Entry 7Z7D (X-ray diffraction, 2.00 A resolution); this record covers chains A and E of the 6 polymer chains in the assembly.

Chain A:
Protein: Tubulin alpha-1B chain
Organism: Bos taurus
Reference sequence: P81947 (TBA1B_BOVIN); numbering as in UniProt (aligned over 1-451)
Chain sequence (451 residues; each row starts with the number of its first residue):
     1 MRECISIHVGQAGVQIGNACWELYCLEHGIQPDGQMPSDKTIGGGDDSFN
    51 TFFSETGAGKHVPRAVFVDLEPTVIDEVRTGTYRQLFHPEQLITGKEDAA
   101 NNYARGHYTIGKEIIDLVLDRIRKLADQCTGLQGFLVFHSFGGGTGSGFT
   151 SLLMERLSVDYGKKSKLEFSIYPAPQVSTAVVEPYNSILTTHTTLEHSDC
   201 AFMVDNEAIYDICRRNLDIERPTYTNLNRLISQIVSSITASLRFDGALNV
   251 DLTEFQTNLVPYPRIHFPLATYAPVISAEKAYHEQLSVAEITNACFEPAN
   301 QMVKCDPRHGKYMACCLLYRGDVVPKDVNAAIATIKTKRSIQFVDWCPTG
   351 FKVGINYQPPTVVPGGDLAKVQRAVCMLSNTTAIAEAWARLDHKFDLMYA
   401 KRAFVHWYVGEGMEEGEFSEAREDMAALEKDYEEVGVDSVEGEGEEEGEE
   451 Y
Unresolved in the structure: 438-451
Ion coordination: Ca2+: Asp-39, Thr-41, Gly-44, Glu-55
Small-molecule neighbours: GTP (guanosine-5'-triphosphate): Gly-10, Gln-11, Ala-12, Gln-15, Ile-16, Asp-69, Asp-98, Ala-99, Ala-100, Asn-101, Ser-140, Gly-142, Gly-143, Gly-144, Thr-145, Gly-146, Ile-171, Pro-173, Val-177, Ser-178, Thr-179, Glu-183, Asn-206, Tyr-224, Leu-227, Asn-228, Ile-231

Chain E:
Protein: Stathmin-4
Organism: Rattus norvegicus
Reference sequence: P63043 (STMN4_RAT); residues 5-145 here correspond to UniProt positions 49-189 (UniProt number = residue number + 44)
Chain sequence (143 residues; each row starts with the number of its first residue):
     3 MADMEVIELNKCTSGQSFEVILKPPSFDGVPEFNASLPRRRDPSLEEIQK
    53 KLEAAEERRKYQEAELLKHLAEKREHEREVIQKAIEENNNFIKMAKEKLA
   103 QKMESNKENREAHLAAMLERLQEKDKHAEEVRKNKELKEEASR
Unresolved in the structure: 3-5, 29-43, 143-145
Differences from the reference sequence: initiating methionine (3); expression tag (4)
Swiss-Prot annotation at these positions:
  - modified residue: Ser-46 (Phosphoserine)

Chain A / chain E interface:
Contacting residue pairs (59):
  Tyr-108(A) / Lys-53(E)
  Tyr-108(A) / Leu-54(E)  hydrophobic
  Tyr-108(A) / Ala-57(E)  hydrophobic
  Tyr-108(A) / Arg-61(E)
  Thr-109(A) / Arg-61(E)  hydrogen bond
  Lys-112(A) / Glu-58(E)  salt bridge
  Leu-152(A) / Leu-54(E)  hydrophobic
  Glu-155(A) / Ile-50(E)
  Arg-156(A) / Leu-47(E)
  Arg-156(A) / Gln-51(E)
  Ser-158(A) / Asp-44(E)
  Val-159(A) / Pro-45(E)
  Glu-196(A) / Asp-44(E)
  Asp-245(A) / Cys-14(E)  hydrogen bond
  Asp-245(A) / Ser-16(E)  hydrogen bond (backbone-side chain)
  Ala-247(A) / Asn-12(E)
  Ala-247(A) / Ser-19(E)
  Leu-248(A) / Ser-19(E)
  Pro-325(A) / Gln-18(E)
  Pro-325(A) / Phe-20(E)  hydrophobic
  Asn-329(A) / Met-6(E)
  Asn-329(A) / Val-8(E)
  Asn-329(A) / Phe-20(E)
  Asn-329(A) / Val-22(E)
  Ile-332(A) / Val-22(E)  hydrophobic
  Ile-332(A) / Leu-24(E)  hydrophobic
  Lys-336(A) / Leu-24(E)
  Asp-345(A) / Pro-27(E)
  Asp-345(A) / Ser-28(E)  hydrogen bond (backbone-backbone)
  Cys-347(A) / Pro-27(E)
  Pro-348(A) / Lys-25(E)
  Pro-348(A) / Pro-27(E)
  Thr-349(A) / Ile-23(E)
  Thr-349(A) / Leu-24(E)  hydrogen bond (backbone-backbone)
  Thr-349(A) / Lys-25(E)  hydrogen bond (backbone-backbone)
  Gly-350(A) / Val-22(E)
  Phe-351(A) / Glu-21(E)
  Phe-351(A) / Val-22(E)  hydrogen bond (backbone-backbone)
  Phe-351(A) / Leu-24(E)  hydrophobic
  Lys-352(A) / Phe-20(E)
  Lys-352(A) / Glu-21(E)  salt bridge
  Val-353(A) / Ser-19(E)
  Val-353(A) / Phe-20(E)  hydrogen bond (backbone-backbone)
  Gly-354(A) / Gln-18(E)
  Ile-355(A) / Gly-17(E)
  Ile-355(A) / Gln-18(E)  hydrogen bond (backbone-backbone)
  Asn-356(A) / Ser-16(E)
  Tyr-357(A) / Thr-15(E)
  Tyr-357(A) / Ser-16(E)  hydrogen bond (backbone-backbone)
  Tyr-357(A) / Gly-17(E)
  Tyr-357(A) / Gln-18(E)  hydrogen bond
  Val-409(A) / Gln-64(E)  hydrogen bond (backbone-side chain)
  Gly-410(A) / Arg-61(E)
  Gly-410(A) / Gln-64(E)
  Glu-411(A) / Arg-61(E)  hydrogen bond (backbone-side chain)
  Gly-412(A) / Ala-57(E)
  Gly-412(A) / Arg-60(E)  hydrogen bond (backbone-side chain)
  Gly-412(A) / Arg-61(E)
  Glu-414(A) / Arg-60(E)  salt bridge
Also at the interface, not in a pair above, chain A (38 interface residues in all): His-107, His-197, Gly-246, Val-328, Trp-346
Also at the interface, not in a pair above, chain E (32 interface residues in all): Pro-26, Ser-46, Glu-55

Overview:
38 residues of chain A and 32 residues of chain E are in contact, with 14 hydrogen bonds and 3 salt bridges.
Polar contacts include Lys-112(A)/Glu-58(E), Lys-352(A)/Glu-21(E) and Glu-414(A)/Arg-60(E). Bound to chain A:
GTP. Asp-39(A), Thr-41(A), Gly-44(A) and Glu-55(A) form the Ca2+ site.
Here chain A is Tubulin alpha-1B chain (Bos taurus) and chain E is Stathmin-4 (Rattus norvegicus). Entry 7Z7D
(Tubulin-Todalam-Vinblastine-complex) was determined by X-ray diffraction (same publication as 5SB3, 5SB4,
5SB5, 5SB6 and 5SB7).
